7CXR - chains A and B; structure by electron microscopy, 3.40 A resolution.

== Chain A (and B) ==
Molecule: MCherry fluorescent protein, Ion channel TACAN
Source organism: Anaplasma marginale
Notes: chain B of this document is another copy of the same molecule, construct and numbering; everything in this record applies to it too
UniProtKB: chimeric construct of X5DSL3, Q9BXJ8: residues -245 to -10 from X5DSL3 (X5DSL3_ANAMA) positions 1-236 (UniProt number = residue number + 246); residues 1-343 from Q9BXJ8 positions 1-343 (same numbers)
Sequence (625 residues; each row starts with the number of its first residue; numbers below 1 keep their minus sign (Met-281 is residue -281)):
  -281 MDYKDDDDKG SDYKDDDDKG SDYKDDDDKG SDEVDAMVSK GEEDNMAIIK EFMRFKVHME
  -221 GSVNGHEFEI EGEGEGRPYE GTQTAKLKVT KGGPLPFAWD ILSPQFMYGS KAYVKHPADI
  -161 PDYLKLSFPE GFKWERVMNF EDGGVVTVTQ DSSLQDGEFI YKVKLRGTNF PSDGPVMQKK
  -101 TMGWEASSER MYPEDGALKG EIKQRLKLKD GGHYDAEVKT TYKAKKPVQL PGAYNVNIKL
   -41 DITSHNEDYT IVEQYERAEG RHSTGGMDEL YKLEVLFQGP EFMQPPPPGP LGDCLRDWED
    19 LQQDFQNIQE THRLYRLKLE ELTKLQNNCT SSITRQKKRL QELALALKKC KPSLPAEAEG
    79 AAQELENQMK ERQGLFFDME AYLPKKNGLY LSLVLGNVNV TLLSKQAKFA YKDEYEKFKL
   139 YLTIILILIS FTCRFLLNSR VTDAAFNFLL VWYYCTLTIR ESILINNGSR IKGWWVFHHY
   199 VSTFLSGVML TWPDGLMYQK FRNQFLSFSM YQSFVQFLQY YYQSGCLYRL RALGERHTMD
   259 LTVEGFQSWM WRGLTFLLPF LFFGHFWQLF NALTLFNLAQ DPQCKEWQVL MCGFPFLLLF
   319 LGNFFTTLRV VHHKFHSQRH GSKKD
Unresolved in the structure: -281 to 7, 244-267, 339-343
Construct notes: expression tag (-281 to -246); linker (-9 to 0)
Swiss-Prot annotation at these positions:
  - binding site (CoA): Lys130, Ser187, Arg188, Gln237, Tyr240, Gln241, His283, Lys332
Reported in the primary citation:
  - self-association interface (contacts with another copy of this molecule); pairs are residue here / residue on that copy: Leu111-Arg178 (backbone contact), Val112-Arg178 (backbone contact), Val159, Phe166, Leu208, Trp305

== Chain A / chain B interface ==
Contacting residue pairs (70; chain A residue first):
  Cys12(A) with Ala64(B), hydrophobic
  Asp15(A) with Arg57(B)
  Trp16(A) with Leu61(B), hydrophobic; Gln86(B); Arg90(B)
  Leu19(A) with Arg57(B); Arg90(B)
  Phe23(A) with Arg90(B); Phe94(B), hydrophobic
  Ile26(A) with Ser50(B); Met97(B), hydrophobic
  Gln27(A) with Met97(B)
  His30(A) with Met97(B), hydrogen bond (side chain-backbone)
  Tyr33(A) with Leu40(B), hydrophobic; Leu43(B), hydrophobic; Gln44(B), hydrogen bond; Tyr100(B), hydrogen bond (side chain-backbone); Leu101(B); Pro102(B)
  Arg34(A) with Tyr100(B)
  Lys36(A) with Lys36(B); Glu39(B), salt bridge; Leu40(B)
  Leu37(A) with Leu40(B), hydrophobic; Leu121(B), hydrophobic
  Glu39(A) with Lys36(B), salt bridge
  Leu40(A) with Tyr33(B), hydrophobic; Lys36(B); Leu37(B), hydrophobic; Leu40(B), hydrophobic
  Gln44(A) with Tyr33(B), hydrogen bond
  Ser50(A) with Ile26(B)
  Arg57(A) with Asp15(B); Leu19(B)
  Leu61(A) with Trp16(B), hydrophobic
  Ala76(A) with Leu9(B), hydrophobic
  Gln86(A) with Trp16(B)
  Arg90(A) with Trp16(B); Leu19(B); Phe23(B)
  Phe94(A) with Phe23(B), hydrophobic
  Met97(A) with Ile26(B), hydrophobic; Gln27(B); His30(B), hydrogen bond (backbone-side chain)
  Tyr100(A) with Tyr33(B), hydrogen bond (backbone-side chain); Arg34(B)
  Leu101(A) with Tyr33(B)
  Pro102(A) with Tyr33(B)
  Ser110(A) with Arg178(B)
  Leu111(A) with Trp170(B), hydrophobic; Arg178(B)
  Val112(A) with Arg178(B), hydrogen bond (backbone-side chain)
  Leu113(A) with Leu113(B), hydrophobic; Tyr129(B); Ile177(B), hydrophobic; Arg178(B)
  Gly114(A) with Arg178(B)
  Val116(A) with Val118(B)
  Val118(A) with Val116(B)
  Leu121(A) with Leu37(B), hydrophobic
  Tyr129(A) with Leu113(B)
  Val159(A) with Trp305(B), hydrophobic
  Trp170(A) with Leu111(B), hydrophobic
  Ile177(A) with Leu113(B), hydrophobic
  Arg178(A) with Ser110(B); Leu111(B); Val112(B), hydrogen bond (side chain-backbone); Leu113(B); Gly114(B)
  Trp305(A) with Val159(B), hydrophobic
Other interface residues (no listed pair), chain A (61 interface residues in all): Leu9, Gln20, Leu32, Leu43, Cys47, Glu60, Ala64, Cys68, Glu75, Leu83, Leu93, Asn115, Asn117, Leu120, Glu132, Phe166, Thr174, Ile181, Gly205, Leu208, Thr209
Other interface residues (no listed pair), chain B (59 interface residues in all): Cys12, Gln20, Thr29, Leu32, Cys47, Glu60, Cys68, Ala76, Asn115, Asn117, Leu120, Glu132, Phe166, Thr174, Ile181, Gly205, Leu208, Thr209

== Overview ==
61 residues of chain A and 59 residues of chain B are in contact, with 8 hydrogen bonds and 2 salt bridges.
Polar pairs include Lys36(A)-Glu39(B), His30(A)-Met97(B) and Tyr33(A)-Gln44(B). From UniProt: 8 CoA-binding
residues on chain A. From the paper: a self-association interface involving Leu111(A), Val112(A) and Val159(A)
among others.
Chain A and chain B are both MCherry fluorescent protein, Ion channel TACAN (Anaplasma marginale); the
structure, Cryo-EM structure of human TMEM120A/TACAN, was determined by electron microscopy, deposited
together with 7F73.
